Entry 5GT3 (X-ray diffraction, 2.91 A resolution); this record covers chains F and J of the 10 polymer chains in the assembly.

# Chain F
Molecule: Histone H4
Source organism: Homo sapiens
UniProt: P62805 (H4_HUMAN); residues 1-102 here correspond to UniProt positions 2-103 (UniProt number = residue number + 1)
Amino-acid sequence (102 residues; numbered 1 to 102; the number before each row is that of its first residue):
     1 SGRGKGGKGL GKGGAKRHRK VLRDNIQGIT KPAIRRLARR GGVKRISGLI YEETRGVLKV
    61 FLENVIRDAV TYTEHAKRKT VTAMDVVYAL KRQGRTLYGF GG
Not modelled in the structure: 1-17
Swiss-Prot annotation at these positions:
  - DNA-binding region: Lys-16 to Lys-20
  - modified residue: Ser-1 (N-acetylserine), Arg-3 (Asymmetric dimethylarginine), Lys-5 (N6-(2-hydroxyisobutyryl)lysine), Lys-8 (N6-(2-hydroxyisobutyryl)lysine), Lys-12 (N6-(2-hydroxyisobutyryl)lysine), Lys-16 (N6-(2-hydroxyisobutyryl)lysine), Lys-20 (N6,N6,N6-trimethyllysine), Lys-31 (N6-(2-hydroxyisobutyryl)lysine), Lys-44 (N6-(2-hydroxyisobutyryl)lysine), Ser-47 (Phosphoserine), Tyr-51 (Phosphotyrosine), Lys-59 (N6-(2-hydroxyisobutyryl)lysine), Lys-77 (N6-(2-hydroxyisobutyryl)lysine), Lys-79 (N6-(2-hydroxyisobutyryl)lysine), Thr-80 (Phosphothreonine), Tyr-88 (Phosphotyrosine), Lys-91 (N6-(2-hydroxyisobutyryl)lysine)
  - cross-link (Glycyl lysine isopeptide (Lys-Gly)): Lys-12 (interchain with G-Cter in SUMO2), Lys-20 (interchain with G-Cter in SUMO2), Lys-31 (interchain with G-Cter in SUMO2), Lys-59 (interchain with G-Cter in SUMO2), Lys-79 (interchain with G-Cter in SUMO2), Lys-91 (interchain with G-Cter in SUMO2)

# Chain J
Molecule: 146-nt DNA strand
Source organism: Homo sapiens
Sequence (146 nucleotides; each row starts with the number of its first residue):
   147 ATCAATATCC ACCTGCAGAT TCTACCAAAA GTGTATTTGG AAACTGCTCC ATCAAAAGGC
   207 ATGTTCAGCT GAATTCAGCT GAACATGCCT TTTGATGGAG CAGTTTCCAA ATACACTTTT
   267 GGTAGAATCT GCAGGTGGAT ATTGAT
Ion coordination: Mn2+ site 1 near DG217 (its only coordinating residue here); Mn2+ site 2 near DG267 (its only coordinating residue here); Mn2+ site 3 near DG280 (its only coordinating residue here)

# Chain F / chain J interface
Contacting residue pairs (7):
  Arg-19(F) / DT198(J)  phosphate contact
  Thr-30(F) / DA207(J)  phosphate contact
  Thr-30(F) / DT208(J)  phosphate contact
  Pro-32(F) / DA207(J)  phosphate contact
  Pro-32(F) / DT208(J)  phosphate contact
  Arg-36(F) / DA207(J)  salt bridge to the phosphate
  Arg-45(F) / DT216(J)  phosphate contact
Interface residues without a listed pair, chain F (6 interface residues in all): Lys-77
Interface residues without a listed pair, chain J (6 interface residues in all): DA187, DG217

# Summary
The chain F/chain J interface involves 6 residues from each chain; the contacts include 1 salt bridge. The
salt-bridged pair is Arg-36(F)/DA207(J). From UniProt: a DNA-binding region on chain F.
Chain F is Histone H4 and chain J is a 146-nt DNA strand, both from Homo sapiens; the structure, Crystal
structure of nucleosome particle in the presence of human testis-specific histone variant, hTh2b, was
determined by X-ray diffraction together with 5GSU and 5GT0 from the same study.
